Entry 2J3Z (X-ray diffraction, 2.30 A resolution); this record covers chain A.

== Chain A ==
Molecule: C2 toxin component I
Source organism: Clostridium botulinum
Reference sequence: O69275 (O69275_CLOBO); residues 1-431 here = UniProt positions 1-431
Chain sequence (431 residues; each row starts with the number of its first residue):
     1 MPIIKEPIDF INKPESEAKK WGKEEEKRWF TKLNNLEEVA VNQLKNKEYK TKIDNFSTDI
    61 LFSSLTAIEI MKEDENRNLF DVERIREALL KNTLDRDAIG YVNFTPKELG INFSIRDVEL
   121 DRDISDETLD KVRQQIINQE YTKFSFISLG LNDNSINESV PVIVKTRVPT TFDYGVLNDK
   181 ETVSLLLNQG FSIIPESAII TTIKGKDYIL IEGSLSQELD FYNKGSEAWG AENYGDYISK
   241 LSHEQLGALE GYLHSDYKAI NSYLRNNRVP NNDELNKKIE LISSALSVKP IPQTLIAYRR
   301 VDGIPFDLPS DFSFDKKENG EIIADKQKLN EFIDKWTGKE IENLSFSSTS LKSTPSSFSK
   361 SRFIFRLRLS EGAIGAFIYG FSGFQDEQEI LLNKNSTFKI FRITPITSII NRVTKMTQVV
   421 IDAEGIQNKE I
Disordered / not traced: 1
Construct notes: engineered mutation R77 (His in O69275); conflict D121 (Asn in O69275)
Metal / ion sites: Co2+: H243 (shared with 1 residue of chain B; 1 residue of chain C)

== Overview ==
Chain A is C2 toxin component I (Clostridium botulinum); the structure, Crystal structure of the enzymatic
component C2-I of the C2-toxin from Clostridium botulinum at pH 6.1, was determined by X-ray diffraction (same
publication as 2J3V, 2J3X and 2J42).
